Entry 8GER (X-ray diffraction, 2.40 A resolution); this record covers chain A.

Chain A:
Protein: Beta-glucuronidase
Source organism: Lachnospira eligens
Notes: EC 3.2.1.31
UniProtKB: A0A174ZZA3 (A0A174ZZA3_9FIRM); numbering as in UniProt (aligned over 1-611)
Amino-acid sequence (614 residues; each row starts with the number of its first residue; numbers below 1 keep their minus sign (Ser-2 is residue -2)):
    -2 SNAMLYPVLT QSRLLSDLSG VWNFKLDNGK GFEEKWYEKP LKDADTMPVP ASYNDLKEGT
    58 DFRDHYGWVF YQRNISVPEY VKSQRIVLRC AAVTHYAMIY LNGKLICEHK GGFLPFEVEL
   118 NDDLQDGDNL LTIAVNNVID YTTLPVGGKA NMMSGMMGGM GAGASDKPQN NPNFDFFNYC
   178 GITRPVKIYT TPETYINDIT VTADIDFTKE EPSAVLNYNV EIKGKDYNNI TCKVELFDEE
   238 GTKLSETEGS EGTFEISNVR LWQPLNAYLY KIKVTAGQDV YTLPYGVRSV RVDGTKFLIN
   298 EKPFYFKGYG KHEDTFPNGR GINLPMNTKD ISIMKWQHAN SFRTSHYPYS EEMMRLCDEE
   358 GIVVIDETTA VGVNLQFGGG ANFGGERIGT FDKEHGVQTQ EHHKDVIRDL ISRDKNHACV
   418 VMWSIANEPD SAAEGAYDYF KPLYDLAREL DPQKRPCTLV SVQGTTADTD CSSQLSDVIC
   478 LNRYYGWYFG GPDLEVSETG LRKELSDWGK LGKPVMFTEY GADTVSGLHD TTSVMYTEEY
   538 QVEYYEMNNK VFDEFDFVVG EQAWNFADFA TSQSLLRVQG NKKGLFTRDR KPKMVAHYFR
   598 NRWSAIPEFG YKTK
Not modelled in the structure: -2, 150-161, 221-229, 611
Construct notes: expression tag (-2 to 0); conflict Asp120 (His in A0A174ZZA3)
Ligand contacts: norquetiapine-glucuronide (ZG5; 11-(4-beta-D-glucopyranuronosylpiperazin-1-yl)dibenzo[b,f][1,4]thiazepine): Met149, Asp172, His343, Phe374, Asn424, Glu425, Asn479, Tyr481, Tyr485, Phe486, Glu516, Trp561, Phe566, Leu573, Arg574, Asn578, Lys580

Summary:
Chain A binds norquetiapine-glucuronide.
Chain A is Beta-glucuronidase (Lachnospira eligens); the structure, E. eligens beta-glucuronidase bound to
norquetiapine-glucuronide, was determined by X-ray diffraction together with 8GEO, 8GEQ and 8GES from the same
study.
